8SOB - chains A and B; structure by electron microscopy, 3.90 A resolution.

Chain A:
Protein: phosphatidylinositol-4,5-bisphosphate 3-kinase
Organism: Sus scrofa
Reference sequence: A0A8D1WUA4 (A0A8D1WUA4_PIG); numbering as in UniProt (aligned over 2-1102)
Amino-acid sequence (1108 residues; row label = number of the first residue in the row; numbers below 1 keep their minus sign (Met-5 is residue -5)):
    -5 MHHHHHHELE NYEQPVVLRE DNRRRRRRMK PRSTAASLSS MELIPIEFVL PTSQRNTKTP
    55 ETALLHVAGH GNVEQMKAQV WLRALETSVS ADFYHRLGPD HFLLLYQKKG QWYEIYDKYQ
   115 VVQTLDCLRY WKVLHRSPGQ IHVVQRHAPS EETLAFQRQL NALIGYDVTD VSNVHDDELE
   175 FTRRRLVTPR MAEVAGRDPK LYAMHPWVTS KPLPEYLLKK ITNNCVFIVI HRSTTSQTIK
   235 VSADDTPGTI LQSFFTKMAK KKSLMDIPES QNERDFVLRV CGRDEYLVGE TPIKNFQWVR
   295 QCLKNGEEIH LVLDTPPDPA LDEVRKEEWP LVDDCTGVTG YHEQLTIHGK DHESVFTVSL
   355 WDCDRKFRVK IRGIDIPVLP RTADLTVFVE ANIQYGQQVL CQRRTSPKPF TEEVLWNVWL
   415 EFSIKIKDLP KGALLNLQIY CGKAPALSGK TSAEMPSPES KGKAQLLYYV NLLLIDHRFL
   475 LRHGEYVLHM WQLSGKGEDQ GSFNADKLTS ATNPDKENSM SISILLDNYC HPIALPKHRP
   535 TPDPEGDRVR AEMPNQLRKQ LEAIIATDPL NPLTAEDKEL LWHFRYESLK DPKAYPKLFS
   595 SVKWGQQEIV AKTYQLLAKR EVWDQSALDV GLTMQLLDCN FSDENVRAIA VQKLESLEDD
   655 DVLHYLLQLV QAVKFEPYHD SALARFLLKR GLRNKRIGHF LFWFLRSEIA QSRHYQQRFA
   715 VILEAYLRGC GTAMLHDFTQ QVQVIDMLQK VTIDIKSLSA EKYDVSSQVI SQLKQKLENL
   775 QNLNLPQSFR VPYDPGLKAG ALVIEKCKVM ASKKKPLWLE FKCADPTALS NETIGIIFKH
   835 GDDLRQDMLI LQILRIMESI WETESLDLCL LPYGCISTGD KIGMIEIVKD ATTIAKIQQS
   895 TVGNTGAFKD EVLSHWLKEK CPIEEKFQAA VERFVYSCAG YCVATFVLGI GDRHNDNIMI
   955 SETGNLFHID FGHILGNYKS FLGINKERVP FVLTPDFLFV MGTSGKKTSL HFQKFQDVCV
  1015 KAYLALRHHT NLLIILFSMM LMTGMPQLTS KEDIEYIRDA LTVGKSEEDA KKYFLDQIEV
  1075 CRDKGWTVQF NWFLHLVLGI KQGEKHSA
Unresolved in the structure: -5 to 36, 48-51, 438-456, 489-494, 540-544, 753-759, 970-979, 1093-1102
Construct notes: initiating methionine (-5); expression tag (-4 to 1)
Residues lining bound ligands: ADP (adenosine-5'-diphosphate): Met804, Ser806, Pro810, Ile831, Lys833, Tyr867, Ile879, Glu880, Ile881, Val882, Thr887, Lys890, Met953, Ile963, Asp964
From the paper describing this entry:
  - conformationally variable residues (order/disorder transition): Thr1081 to Leu1092
  - mutagenesis - L564S: abolished catalytic activity on Gbetagamma
  - allosteric site: Leu564

Chain B:
Protein: Phosphoinositide 3-kinase regulatory subunit 5
Organism: Sus scrofa
Reference sequence: A0A8D0T2D6 (A0A8D0T2D6_PIG); numbering as in UniProt (aligned over 1-877)
Amino-acid sequence (890 residues; numbered 1 to 890; the number before each row is that of its first residue):
     1 MQPGATTCTE DRIQHALERC LHGLSLSRRS TSWSAGLCLN CWSLQELVSR DPGHFLILLE
    61 QILQKTREVQ EKGTYDLLAP LALLFYSTVL CTPHFPPDSD LLLKAARTYH RFLTWPVPYC
   121 SICQELLTFI DAELKAPGIS YQRLVRAEQG LSTRSHRSST VTVLLLNPVE VQAEFLDVAD
   181 KLSTPGPSPH SAYITLLLHA FQATFGAHCD LSGLHRRLQS KTLAELEAIF TETAEAQELA
   241 SGIGDAAEAR QWLRTKLQAV GEKAGFPGVL DTAKPGKLRT IPIPVARCYT YSWNQDSFDI
   301 LQEILLKEQE LLQPEILDDE EDEDEEDEEE DLDADGHCAE RDSVLSTGSA ASHASTLSLA
   361 SSQASGPTLS RQLLTSFVSG LSDGVDSGYM EDIEESAYER PRRPGGHERR GHRRPGQKFN
   421 RIYKLFKSTS QMVLRRDSRS LEGSPDSGPP LRRAGSLCSP LDSPTLPPSR AQRSRSLPQP
   481 KLSPQLPGWL LAPASRHQRR RPFLSGDEDP KASTLRVVVF GSDRISGKVA RAYSNLRRLE
   541 NNRPLLTRFF KLQFFYVPVK RSRGTGTPTS PAPRSQTPPL PTDAPRHPGP AELGAAPWEE
   601 STNDISHYLG MLDPWYERNV LGLMHLPPEV LCQSLKAEPR PLEGSPAQLP ILADMLLYYC
   661 RFAARPVLLQ VYQTELTFIT GEKTTEIFIH SLELGHSAAT RAIKASGPGS KRLGIDGDRE
   721 AVPLTLQIIY SKGAISGRSR WSNMEKLCTS VNLSKACRQQ EELDSSTEAL TLNLTEVVKR
   781 QTPKSKKGFN QISTSQIKVD KVQIIGSNSC PFAVCLDQDE RKILQSVIRC EVSPCYKPEK
   841 SSLCPPPQRP SYPPAPATPD LCSLLCLPIM TFSGALPGGG GSDYKDDDDK
Unresolved in the structure: 1-6, 23-37, 308-508, 560-603, 624-648, 697-723, 758-765, 777-792, 837-865, 874-890
Construct notes: expression tag (878-890)

Chain A / chain B interface:
Pairs across the interface (32):
  Lys344(A) - His110(B)  hydrogen bond (backbone-side chain)
  His346(A) - His110(B)
  His346(A) - Leu127(B)
  His346(A) - Asp131(B)
  Cys357(A) - Thr114(B)
  Arg359(A) - Tyr75(B)  hydrogen bond
  Arg359(A) - Trp115(B)
  Arg359(A) - Pro116(B)
  Arg366(A) - Ile735(B)
  Asp369(A) - Ala734(B)
  Asp369(A) - Ser736(B)  hydrogen bond
  Asp369(A) - Arg738(B)  salt bridge
  Asp369(A) - Arg740(B)  salt bridge
  Pro371(A) - Arg738(B)
  Glu406(A) - Arg740(B)  salt bridge
  Leu409(A) - Ile735(B)  hydrophobic
  Glu511(A) - Arg738(B)  hydrogen bond (backbone-side chain)
  Asn512(A) - Arg738(B)
  Ser513(A) - Arg738(B)  hydrogen bond (backbone-side chain)
  Ser515(A) - Ser736(B)
  Ser515(A) - Arg738(B)  hydrogen bond
  Ser517(A) - Ser736(B)
  Asp521(A) - Pro116(B)
  Asn522(A) - Pro116(B)
  Asn522(A) - Val117(B)
  Tyr523(A) - Thr114(B)
  Tyr523(A) - Trp115(B)
  Tyr523(A) - Pro116(B)  hydrophobic
  Tyr523(A) - Val117(B)  hydrophobic
  Cys524(A) - Val117(B)
  Cys524(A) - Cys120(B)  hydrogen bond
  Cys524(A) - Gln124(B)
Interface residues without a listed pair, chain A (29 interface residues in all): Ile341, Asp345, Val352, Arg362, Ile370, Glu407, Asn411, Val481, Lys510, Met514, His525
Interface residues without a listed pair, chain B (18 interface residues in all): Leu113, Gly733, Ser766

Summary:
29 residues of chain A face 18 of chain B across their interface, with 7 hydrogen bonds and 3 salt bridges.
Polar contacts include Asp369(A)-Arg738(B), Asp369(A)-Arg740(B) and Glu406(A)-Arg740(B). Bound to chain A:
ADP. The paper reports that L564S of chain A abolishes catalytic activity on Gbetagamma; an allosteric site at
Leu564(A).
Chain A is phosphatidylinositol-4,5-bisphosphate 3-kinase and chain B is Phosphoinositide 3-kinase regulatory
subunit 5, both from Sus scrofa; the structure, Phosphoinositide phosphate 3 kinase gamma bound with ADP, was
determined by electron microscopy, deposited together with 8SO9, 8SOA, 8SOC, 8SOD and 8SOE.
